8T7Q - chain A; structure by X-ray diffraction, 2.10 A resolution.

Chain A:
Molecule: Tyrosine-protein phosphatase non-receptor type 11
Organism: Homo sapiens
Notes: EC 3.1.3.48
Reference sequence: Q06124 (PTN11_HUMAN), isoform Q06124-2; residues 1-525 here = UniProt positions 1-525
Amino-acid sequence (526 residues; each row starts with the number of its first residue; numbering starts at 0):
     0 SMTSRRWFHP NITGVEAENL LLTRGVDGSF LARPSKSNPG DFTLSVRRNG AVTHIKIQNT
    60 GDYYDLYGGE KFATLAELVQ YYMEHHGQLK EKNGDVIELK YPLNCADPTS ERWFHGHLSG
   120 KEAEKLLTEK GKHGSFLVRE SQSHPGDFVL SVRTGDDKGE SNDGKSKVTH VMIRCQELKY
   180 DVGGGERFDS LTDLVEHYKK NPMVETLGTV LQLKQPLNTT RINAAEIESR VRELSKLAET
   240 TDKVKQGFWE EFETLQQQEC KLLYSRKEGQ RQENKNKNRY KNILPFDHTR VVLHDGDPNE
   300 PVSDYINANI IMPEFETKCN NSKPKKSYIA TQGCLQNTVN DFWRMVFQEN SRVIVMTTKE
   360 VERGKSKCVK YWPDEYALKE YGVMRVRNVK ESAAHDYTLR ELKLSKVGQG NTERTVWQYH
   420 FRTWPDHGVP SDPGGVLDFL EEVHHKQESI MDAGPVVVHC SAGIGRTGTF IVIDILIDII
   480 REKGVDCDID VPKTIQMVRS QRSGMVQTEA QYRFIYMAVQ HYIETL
Not modelled in the structure: 0-2, 35-38, 91-93, 156-160, 237-244, 314-324
Sequence notes: expression tag (0)
UniProt features mapped onto this chain:
  - active site: Cys459 (Phosphocysteine intermediate)
  - binding site (substrate): Asp425, Cys459 to Arg465, Gln506
  - modified residue: Thr2 (N-acetylthreonine), Tyr62 (Phosphotyrosine), Tyr66 (Phosphotyrosine)
  - natural variant: Thr2 (T2I: In NS1), Thr42 (T42A: In NS1), Asn58 (N58K: In NS1), Thr59 (T59A: In NS1), Gly60 (G60A: In NS1; G60V: In myelodysplastic syndrome), Asp61 (D61G: In NS1; D61N: In NS1; D61V: In JMML; D61Y: In JMML), Tyr62 (Y62D: In NS1), Tyr63 (Y63C: In NS1), Glu69 (E69K: In JMML; E69Q: In NS1), Phe71 (F71K: In acute myeloid leukemia; F71L: In NS1), Ala72 (A72G: In NS1; A72S: In NS1; A72T: In JMML; A72V: In JMML), Thr73 (T73I: In NS1), 25 further natural variant entries in UniProt
  - mutagenesis: Cys459 (C459S: Abolishes phosphatase activity. Enhances interaction with NEDD9)
Ligand contacts: ZH5 (1-{3-[(2-chlorophenyl)sulfanyl]-1H-pyrazolo[3,4-b]pyrazin-6-yl}-4-methylpiperidin-4-amine): Thr108, Glu110, Arg111, Phe113, His114, Asn217, Thr218, Thr219, Glu249, Glu250, Thr253, Leu254, Gln257, Asp489, Pro491, Lys492, Gln495

Overview:
Bound to chain A: compound ZH5. Curated annotation (UniProt) lists active-site residue Cys459, 9
substrate-binding residues and one mutagenesis site.
Chain A is Tyrosine-protein phosphatase non-receptor type 11 (Homo sapiens); the structure, Identification of
GDC-1971 (RLY-1971), a SHP2 inhibitor designed for the treatment of solid tumors, was determined by X-ray
diffraction together with 8T6D, 8T6G and 8T8Q from the same study.
